Entry 8WOF (electron microscopy, 3.30 A resolution); this record covers chains O and T of the 13 polymer chains in the assembly.

Chain O:
Molecule: Helicase HerA central domain-containing protein
From: Paenibacillus sp. 453mf
Chain sequence (696 residues; numbered 1 to 696; the number before each row is that of its first residue):
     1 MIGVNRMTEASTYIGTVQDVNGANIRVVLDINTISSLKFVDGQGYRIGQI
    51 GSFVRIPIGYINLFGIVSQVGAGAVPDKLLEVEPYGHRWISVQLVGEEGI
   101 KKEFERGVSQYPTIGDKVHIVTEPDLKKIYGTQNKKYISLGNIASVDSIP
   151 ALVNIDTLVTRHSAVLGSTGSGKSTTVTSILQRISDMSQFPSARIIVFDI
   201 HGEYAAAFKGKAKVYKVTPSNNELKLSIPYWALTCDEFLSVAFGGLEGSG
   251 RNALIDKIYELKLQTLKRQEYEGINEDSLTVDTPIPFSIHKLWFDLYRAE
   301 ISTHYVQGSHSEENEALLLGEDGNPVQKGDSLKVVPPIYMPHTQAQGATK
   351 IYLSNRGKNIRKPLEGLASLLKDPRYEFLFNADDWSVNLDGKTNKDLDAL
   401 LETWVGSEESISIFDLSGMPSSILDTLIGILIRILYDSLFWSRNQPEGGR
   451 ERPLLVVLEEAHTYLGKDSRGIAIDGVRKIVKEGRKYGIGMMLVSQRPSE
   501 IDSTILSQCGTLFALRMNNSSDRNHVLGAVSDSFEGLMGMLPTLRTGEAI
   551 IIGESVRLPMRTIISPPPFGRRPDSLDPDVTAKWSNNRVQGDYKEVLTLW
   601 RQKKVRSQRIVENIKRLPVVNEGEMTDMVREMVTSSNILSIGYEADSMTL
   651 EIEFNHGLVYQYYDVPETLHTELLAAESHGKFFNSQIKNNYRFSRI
Unresolved in the structure: 1-7, 620-635

Chain T:
Molecule: SIR2-like domain-containing protein
From: Paenibacillus sp. 453mf
UniProt: A0A1I6T0R8 (A0A1I6T0R8_9BACL); residues 1-381 here = UniProt positions 1-381
Chain sequence (381 residues; each row starts with the number of its first residue):
     1 MDHSITASYYDTTQQLSLLKHVLSEDKRPIAFIIAAGCPVSIRHNDAPLI
    51 PDVAGLTRKISDSFGGNPDSLLMKIIQNLKTTIPNPTIEDILSYIRLLQQ
   101 IPMSGKIHDVENSVINALEESICELIEEEVNVDLPGNATPYHKIAAWINS
   151 INREHQVEIFTTNYDLLMEQALEELNVPYFDGFVGSKRAFFDIRTIEENK
   201 LPSRWSKLWKLHGSINWQLDKQTQTIWRGTPSKGCSLIHPSHLKYDQSRK
   251 MPYLVMMDQLKLFLNQPSAILITCGYSYKDQHINEVLSQGLQTNPNALIY
   301 GLQYDVLENYQEAKDMALKRSNLILLAKDRAIIGKKEGEWKPDPQSSQDN
   351 DPLLFFKLGDFQHLASFLEEISQYDWSKQND
Unresolved in the structure: 1-7, 65-67, 246-250, 343-353, 374-381

How chain O and chain T interact:
Contacting residue pairs (5; chain O residue first):
  Gly59(O) with Ser24(T)
  Tyr60(O) with Lys20(T), hydrogen bond; His21(T); Ile371(T), hydrophobic
  Gln110(O) with His21(T), hydrogen bond
Other interface residues (no listed pair), chain O (6 interface residues in all): Ile58, Ile61, Ile100

In short:
Chain O and chain T form an interface of 6 and 4 residues respectively; the contacts include 2 hydrogen bonds.
Polar contacts include Tyr60(O)-Lys20(T) and Gln110(O)-His21(T).
Here chain O is Helicase HerA central domain-containing protein and chain T is SIR2-like domain-containing
protein, both from Paenibacillus sp. 453mf. Entry 8WOF (Cryo-EM structure of SIR2/HerA complex) was determined
by electron microscopy.
